PDB entry 9CI8 | electron microscopy, 3.01 A resolution | chains C and D of the 12 polymer chains in the assembly

Chain C:
Molecule: UCHT1 Fab
Source organism: Homo sapiens
Notes: antibody fragment or engineered binder
Sequence (214 residues; row label = number of the first residue in the row; X marks 5 residues of unknown identity (built as UNK)):
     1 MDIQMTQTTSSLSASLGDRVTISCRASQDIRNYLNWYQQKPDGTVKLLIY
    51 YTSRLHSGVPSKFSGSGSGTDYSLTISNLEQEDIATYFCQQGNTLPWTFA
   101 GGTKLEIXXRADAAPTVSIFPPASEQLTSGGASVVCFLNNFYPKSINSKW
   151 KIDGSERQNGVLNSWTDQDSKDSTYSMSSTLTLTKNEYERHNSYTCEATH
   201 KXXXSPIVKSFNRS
Unresolved in the structure: 108-109, 153-160, 201-206, 214
Cystine bridges: Cys24-Cys89, Cys136-Cys196

Chain D:
Molecule: UCHT1 Fab chain 2
Source organism: Homo sapiens
Notes: antibody fragment or engineered binder
Sequence (222 residues; each row starts with the number of its first residue; X marks 15 residues of unknown identity (built as UNK)):
     1 EVQLQQSGPELVKPGASMKISCKASGYSFTGYTMNWVKQSHGKNLEWMGL
    51 INPYKGVSTYNQKFKDKATLTVDKSSSTAYMELLSLTSEDSAVYYCARSG
   101 YYGDSDWYFDVWGQGTTLTVFSAKTTPPSVYPLAPGSXXXXXXMVTLGCL
   151 VKGYFPEPVTVTWNSGSLSSGVHTFPAVLKSDLYTLSSSVTVXXXXXXXX
   201 XVTCNVAHPASSTTVDKKIVPR
Unresolved in the structure: 138-143, 193-201
Cystine bridges: Cys22-Cys96, Cys149-Cys204

Chain C / chain D interface:
Pairs across the interface (82):
  Asp2(C) with Gln62(D)
  Tyr33(C) with Trp107(D), hydrophobic
  Asn35(C) with Trp107(D), hydrogen bond (side chain-backbone); Tyr108(D)
  Tyr37(C) with Tyr108(D); Phe109(D); Trp112(D)
  Gln39(C) with Gln39(D), hydrogen bond; Tyr95(D), hydrogen bond
  Gly43(C) with Tyr95(D), hydrogen bond (backbone-side chain); Gln114(D)
  Val45(C) with Tyr95(D); Trp112(D)
  Leu47(C) with Tyr108(D), hydrophobic; Phe109(D); Asp110(D)
  Tyr50(C) with Tyr108(D), hydrophobic
  Tyr51(C) with Trp107(D)
  His56(C) with Asp110(D)
  Phe88(C) with Lys43(D); Leu45(D), hydrophobic
  Gln90(C) with Trp107(D), hydrogen bond (side chain-backbone); Phe109(D)
  Gly92(C) with Trp107(D)
  Leu95(C) with Trp47(D), hydrophobic; Thr59(D)
  Pro96(C) with Trp47(D), hydrophobic; Asn61(D)
  Trp97(C) with Trp47(D); Asp106(D); Trp107(D), hydrophobic; Phe109(D)
  Phe99(C) with Val37(D), hydrophobic; Leu45(D); Trp47(D), hydrophobic; Phe109(D), hydrophobic; Trp112(D), hydrophobic
  Ala100(C) with Asn44(D)
  Gly101(C) with Lys43(D)
  Ser118(C) with Thr146(D), hydrogen bond
  Phe120(C) with Leu133(D); Ala134(D); Thr146(D); Leu147(D), hydrophobic; Gly148(D)
  Pro121(C) with Leu133(D); Ala134(D); Gly136(D)
  Ala123(C) with Pro132(D)
  Glu125(C) with Val130(D); Tyr131(D); Pro132(D); Lys217(D), salt bridge
  Gln126(C) with Tyr131(D), hydrogen bond
  Ser133(C) with Tyr131(D), hydrogen bond; Leu150(D)
  Val135(C) with Leu133(D), hydrophobic; Leu150(D), hydrophobic
  Phe137(C) with Gly148(D); Phe175(D), hydrophobic; Ser187(D); Ser188(D); Ser189(D)
  Asn139(C) with His173(D), hydrogen bond; Phe175(D); Ser189(D), hydrogen bond
  Asn140(C) with His173(D), hydrogen bond
  Leu162(C) with Val178(D), hydrophobic; Lys180(D); Thr185(D)
  Ser164(C) with Phe175(D); Pro176(D), hydrogen bond (side chain-backbone)
  Trp165(C) with Phe175(D); Pro176(D)
  Thr166(C) with Phe175(D)
  Ser176(C) with Phe175(D)
  Met177(C) with Phe175(D)
  Ser178(C) with Phe175(D); Ser187(D), hydrogen bond
  Thr180(C) with Leu150(D); Ser187(D)
  Thr182(C) with Lys180(D)
Other interface residues (no listed pair), chain C (43 interface residues in all): Gln91, Ile119, Asn163
Other interface residues (no listed pair), chain D (39 interface residues in all): Glu46, Pro135

Summary:
Chain C and chain D form an interface of 43 and 39 residues respectively, with 13 hydrogen bonds and 1 salt
bridge. Among the polar pairs are Glu125(C)-Lys217(D), Asn35(C)-Trp107(D) and Gln39(C)-Gln39(D).
Chain C is UCHT1 Fab and chain D is UCHT1 Fab chain 2, both from Homo sapiens; the structure, T cell receptor
complex, was determined by electron microscopy, deposited together with 9CIA.
